PDB entry 2H62 | X-ray diffraction, 1.85 A resolution | chains A and C of the 4 polymer chains in the assembly

== Chain A ==
Name: Bone morphogenetic protein 2
Source organism: Homo sapiens
Reference sequence: P12643 (BMP2_HUMAN); residues 1-114 here correspond to UniProt positions 283-396 (UniProt number = residue number + 282)
Amino-acid sequence (114 residues; row label = number of the first residue in the row):
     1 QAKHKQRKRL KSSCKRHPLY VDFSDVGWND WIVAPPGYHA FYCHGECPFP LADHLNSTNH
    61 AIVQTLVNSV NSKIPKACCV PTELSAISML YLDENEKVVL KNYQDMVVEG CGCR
Disordered / not traced: 1-10
UniProt features mapped onto this chain:
  - glycosylation: N56 (N-linked (GlcNAc...) (high mannose) asparagine)
Disulfide bonds: C14-C79, C43-C111, C47-C113
Reported in the primary citation:
  - conformationally variable residues (loop rearrangement): A86 to S88, L100 to D105
  - mutagenesis - L100K: unchanged binding to ActR-II
  - mutagenesis - L100K, L100K/N102D: unchanged binding to BMPR-II
  - specificity-determining residues: S85, A86, L100
  - mutagenesis - L100K/N102D: increased binding to ActR-II
  - mutagenesis - S85R, S85R/A86P, A86P: increased binding to BMPR-II
  - mutagenesis - S85R, S85R/A86P: unchanged binding to Acvr2b protein
  - mutagenesis - S85R/A86P, L100K/N102D: increased signaling in response to ALP induction
  - mutagenesis - L100K: unchanged signaling in response to C2C12 cells
  - mutagenesis - L100K: increased binding to Acvr2b protein

== Chain C ==
Name: Bone morphogenetic protein receptor type IA
Source organism: Homo sapiens
Notes: EC 2.7.11.30; fragment: extracellular domain
Reference sequence: P36894 (BMR1A_HUMAN); residues 1-129 here correspond to UniProt positions 24-152 (UniProt number = residue number + 23)
Amino-acid sequence (129 residues; numbered 1 to 129; the number before each row is that of its first residue):
     1 QNLDSMLHGT GMKSDSDQKK SENGVTLAPE DTLPFLKCYC SGHCPDDAIN NTCITNGHCF
    61 AIIEEDDQGE TTLASGCMKY EGSDFQCKDS PKAQLRRTIE CCRTNLCNQY LQPTLPPVVI
   121 GPFFDGSIR
Disordered / not traced: 1-33, 118-129
UniProt features mapped onto this chain:
  - region: D84 to Q86 (Mediates specificity for BMP ligand)
  - glycosylation: N50 (N-linked (GlcNAc...) asparagine)
Disulfide bonds: C38-C59, C40-C44, C53-C77, C87-C101, C102-C107
Reported in the primary citation:
  - mutagenesis - F35M/L73M/L95M: unchanged binding to Bone morphogenetic protein 2 (chain A)

== Interface between chain A and chain C ==
Contacting residue pairs (15):
  S24(A) - K92(C)  hydrogen bond (backbone-side chain)
  D25(A) - K92(C)
  V26(A) - S90(C)  hydrogen bond (backbone-side chain)
  V26(A) - P91(C)
  V26(A) - K92(C)
  G27(A) - P91(C)
  G27(A) - K92(C)
  W28(A) - F85(C)  hydrophobic
  W28(A) - D89(C)  hydrogen bond (side chain-backbone)
  W31(A) - F85(C)  hydrophobic
  W31(A) - K88(C)
  M89(A) - F85(C)  hydrophobic
  K101(A) - D84(C)  salt bridge
  Y103(A) - D84(C)  hydrogen bond
  Y103(A) - F85(C)  hydrophobic
Other interface residues (no listed pair), chain A (11 interface residues in all): Q104, M106
Other interface residues (no listed pair), chain C (8 interface residues in all): E81

== In short ==
The interface between chain A and chain C involves 11 residues on one side and 8 on the other; the contacts
include 4 hydrogen bonds and 1 salt bridge. Polar contacts include K101(A)-D84(C), S24(A)-K92(C) and
V26(A)-S90(C). The paper reports that S85R, S85R/A86P and A86P of chain A increase binding to BMPR-II;
specificity determinants S85(A), A86(A) and L100(A); 6 substitutions were tested in all.
Here chain A is Bone morphogenetic protein 2 and chain C is Bone morphogenetic protein receptor type IA, both
from Homo sapiens. Entry 2H62 (Crystal structure of a ternary ligand-receptor complex of BMP-2) was determined
by X-ray diffraction together with 2H64 from the same study.
